Entry 9OTS (electron microscopy, 3.20 A resolution); this record covers chains A and D of the 6 polymer chains in the assembly.

Chain A:
Protein: Por secretion system protein porK/gldK
Source organism: Porphyromonas gingivalis ATCC 33277
Reference sequence: B2RLF0 (B2RLF0_PORG3); residues -22 to 468 here correspond to UniProt positions 1-491 (UniProt number = residue number + 23)
Chain sequence (491 residues; numbered -22 to 468; the number before each row is that of its first residue; numbers below 1 keep their minus sign (Met-22 is residue -22)):
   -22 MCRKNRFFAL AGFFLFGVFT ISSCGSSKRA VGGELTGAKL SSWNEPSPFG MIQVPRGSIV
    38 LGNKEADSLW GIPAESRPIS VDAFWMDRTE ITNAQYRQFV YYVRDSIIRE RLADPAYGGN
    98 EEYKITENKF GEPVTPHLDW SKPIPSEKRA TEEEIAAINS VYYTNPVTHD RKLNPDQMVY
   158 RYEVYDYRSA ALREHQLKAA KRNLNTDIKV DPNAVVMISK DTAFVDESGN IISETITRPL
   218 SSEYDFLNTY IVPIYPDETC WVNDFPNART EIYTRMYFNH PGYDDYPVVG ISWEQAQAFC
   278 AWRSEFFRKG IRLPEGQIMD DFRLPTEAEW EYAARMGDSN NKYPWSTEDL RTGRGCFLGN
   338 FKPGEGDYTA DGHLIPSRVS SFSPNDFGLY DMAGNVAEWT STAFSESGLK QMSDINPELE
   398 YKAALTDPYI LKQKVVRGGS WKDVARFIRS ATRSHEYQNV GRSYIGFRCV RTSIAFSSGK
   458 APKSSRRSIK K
Disordered / not traced: -22 to 10, 457-468
Reported in the primary citation:
  - self-association interface (contacts with another copy of this molecule); pairs are residue here / residue on that copy: Ala168-Thr236, Leu181, Asn182, Asp184, Tyr221, Leu224

Chain D:
Protein: Por secretion system protein porN/gldN
Source organism: Porphyromonas gingivalis ATCC 33277
Reference sequence: B2RLE7 (B2RLE7_PORG3); residues -20 to 338 here correspond to UniProt positions 1-359 (UniProt number = residue number + 21)
Chain sequence (359 residues; row label = number of the first residue in the row; numbers below 1 keep their minus sign (Met-20 is residue -20)):
   -20 MKVFKAVIGA ILAATVSIPS VAQENTNNRS PQVGRAPRNT EVEQMTTLSN RAQEFNRRLT
    40 QKTDNAPWRR VVYRRVDLME ESNAVLYYPP RPIGDRKNLF STIFGLINSN SLDVYEYLDG
   100 FEAFTDQYKI KFQEFLDRFG IYYQPSTNKN AELFKVADSD IPSAEVKAYY VKEEWYFTPT
   160 NSDVDIKIQA ICPIMTGQDE FGEVRNQPLF WIPYENIRPY IARERVMLSS LNNTRNSTID
   220 DFFRLNLYKG DIVKTENLHN RALAEYCPTP DSMKMESKRI DKELQGFRDG LFVTQDTTWM
   280 KQVETKKSKG KKLEKARGKN ITSRTRGQGE GAAETEAVEP KKQKASKNKA ATRSVRRRK
Disordered / not traced: -20 to 24, 282-338

Chain A / chain D interface:
Residue-residue contacts - 22 pairs, chain A then chain D:
  Gly48(A) with Ser208(D)
  Arg54(A) with Asp162(D), salt bridge
  Met194(A) with Asn29(D)
  Ile195(A) with Asn29(D)
  Ser196(A) with Arg30(D), hydrogen bond
  Lys197(A) with Arg30(D)
  Asp198(A) with Arg30(D), salt bridge
  Thr214(A) with Asn29(D)
  Glu383(A) with Asp220(D)
  Ser384(A) with Asp220(D); Leu224(D)
  Gln388(A) with Leu38(D)
  Ser390(A) with Asn160(D)
  Leu396(A) with Phe34(D), hydrophobic
  Glu397(A) with Arg37(D), hydrogen bond (backbone-side chain)
  Tyr398(A) with Arg30(D); Ala31(D); Phe34(D), hydrophobic
  Lys399(A) with Arg30(D)
  Ala400(A) with Arg30(D), hydrogen bond (backbone-side chain)
  Ala401(A) with Ser28(D)
  Asp404(A) with Ser28(D)
Also at the interface, not in a pair above, chain A (26 interface residues in all): Glu52, Arg165, Lys387, Asp391, Thr403, Ile407, Leu408
Also at the interface, not in a pair above, chain D (15 interface residues in all): Arg202, Asn211, Asn215
The authors on this interface:
  - residue pairs: Asp198(A)-Arg30(D), Tyr398(A)-Phe34(D)

Overview:
26 residues of chain A and 15 residues of chain D are in contact; the contacts include 3 hydrogen bonds and 2
salt bridges. Among the polar pairs are Arg54(A)-Asp162(D), Asp198(A)-Arg30(D) and Ser196(A)-Arg30(D). The
paper describes contacts between Asp198(A) and Arg30(D) and Tyr398(A) and Phe34(D). From the paper: a
self-association interface involving Ala168(A), Leu181(A) and Asn182(A) among others.
Here chain A is Por secretion system protein porK/gldK and chain D is Por secretion system protein porN/gldN,
both from Porphyromonas gingivalis ATCC 33277. Entry 9OTS (Cryo-EM structure of the T9SS PORkN ring complex of
P. Gingivalis) was determined by electron microscopy.
